Entry 8T9D (electron microscopy, 4.66 A resolution (low resolution: residue-level contacts below are approximate; hydrogen-bond / salt-bridge calls are withheld)); this record covers chains I and L of the 26 polymer chains in the assembly.

# Chain I
Molecule: Mediator of RNA polymerase II transcription subunit 14
Source organism: Homo sapiens
Reference sequence: O60244 (MED14_HUMAN); residues 1-1454 here = UniProt positions 1-1454
Amino-acid sequence (1454 residues; numbered 1 to 1454; the number before each row is that of its first residue):
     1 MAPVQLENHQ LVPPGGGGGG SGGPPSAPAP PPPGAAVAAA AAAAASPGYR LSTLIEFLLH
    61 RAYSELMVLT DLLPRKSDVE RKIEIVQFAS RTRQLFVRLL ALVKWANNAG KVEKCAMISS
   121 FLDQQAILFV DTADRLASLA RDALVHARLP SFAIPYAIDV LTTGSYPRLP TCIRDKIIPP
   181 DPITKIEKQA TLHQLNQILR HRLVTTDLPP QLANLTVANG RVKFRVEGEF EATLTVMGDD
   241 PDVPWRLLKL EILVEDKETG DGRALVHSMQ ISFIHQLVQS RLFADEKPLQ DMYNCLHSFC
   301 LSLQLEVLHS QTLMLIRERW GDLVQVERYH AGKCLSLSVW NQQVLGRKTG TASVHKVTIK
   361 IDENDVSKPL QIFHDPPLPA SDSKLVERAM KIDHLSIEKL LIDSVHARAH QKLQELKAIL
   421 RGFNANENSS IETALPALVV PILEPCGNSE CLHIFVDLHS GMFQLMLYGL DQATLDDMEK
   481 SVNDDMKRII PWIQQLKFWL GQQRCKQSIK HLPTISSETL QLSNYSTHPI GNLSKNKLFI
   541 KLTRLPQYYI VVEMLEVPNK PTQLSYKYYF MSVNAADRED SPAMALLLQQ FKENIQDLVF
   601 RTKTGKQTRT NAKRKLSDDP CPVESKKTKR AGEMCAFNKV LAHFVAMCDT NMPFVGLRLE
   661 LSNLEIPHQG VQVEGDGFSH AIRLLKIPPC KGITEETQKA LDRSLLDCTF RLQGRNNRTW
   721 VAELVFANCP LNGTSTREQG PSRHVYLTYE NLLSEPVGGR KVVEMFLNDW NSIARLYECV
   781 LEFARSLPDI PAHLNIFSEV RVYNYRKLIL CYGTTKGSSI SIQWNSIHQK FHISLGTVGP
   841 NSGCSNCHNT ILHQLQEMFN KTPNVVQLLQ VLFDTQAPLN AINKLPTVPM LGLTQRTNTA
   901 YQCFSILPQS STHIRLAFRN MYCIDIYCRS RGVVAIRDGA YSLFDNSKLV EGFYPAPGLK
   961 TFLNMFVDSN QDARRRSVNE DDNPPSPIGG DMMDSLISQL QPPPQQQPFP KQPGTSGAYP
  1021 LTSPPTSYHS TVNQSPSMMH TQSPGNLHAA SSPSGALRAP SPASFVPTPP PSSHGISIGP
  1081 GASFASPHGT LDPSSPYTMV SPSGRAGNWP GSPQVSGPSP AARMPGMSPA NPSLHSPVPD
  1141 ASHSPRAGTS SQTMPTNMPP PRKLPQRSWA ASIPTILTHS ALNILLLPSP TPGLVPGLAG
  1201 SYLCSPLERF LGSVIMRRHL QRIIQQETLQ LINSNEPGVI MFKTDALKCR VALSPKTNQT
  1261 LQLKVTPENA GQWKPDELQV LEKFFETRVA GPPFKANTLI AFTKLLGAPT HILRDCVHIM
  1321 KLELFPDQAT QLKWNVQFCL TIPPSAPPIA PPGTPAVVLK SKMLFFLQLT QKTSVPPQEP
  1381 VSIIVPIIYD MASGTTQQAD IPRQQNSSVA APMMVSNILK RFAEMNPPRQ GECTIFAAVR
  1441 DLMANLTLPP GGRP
Not modelled in the structure: 1-49, 237-241, 259-264, 349-351, 426-429, 446-449, 575-580, 606-634, 755-760, 794-795, 970-1166, 1177-1179, 1269-1275, 1328-1330, 1374-1380, 1393-1395, 1400-1405, 1426-1428, 1446-1454
UniProt features mapped onto this chain:
  - motif: L69 to L73 (LXXLL motif 1), L1182 to L1186 (LXXLL motif 2)
  - modified residue (Phosphoserine): S617, S986, S1112, S1119, S1128, S1136, S1144
  - natural variant: F1325 (F1325L: In a breast cancer sample)

# Chain L
Molecule: Mediator of RNA polymerase II transcription subunit 17
Source organism: Homo sapiens
Reference sequence: Q9NVC6 (MED17_HUMAN); residues 1-651 here = UniProt positions 1-651
Amino-acid sequence (651 residues; row label = number of the first residue in the row):
     1 MSGVRAVRIS IESACEKQVH EVGLDGTETY LPPLSMSQNL ARLAQRIDFS QGSGSEEEEA
    61 AGTEGDAQEW PGAGSSADQD DEEGVVKFQP SLWPWDSVRN NLRSALTEMC VLYDVLSIVR
   121 DKKFMTLDPV SQDALPPKQN PQTLQLISKK KSLAGAAQIL LKGAERLTKS VTENQENKLQ
   181 RDFNSELLRL RQHWKLRKVG DKILGDLSYR SAGSLFPHHG TFEVIKNTDL DLDKKIPEDY
   241 CPLDVQIPSD LEGSAYIKVS IQKQAPDIGD LGTVNLFKRP LPKSKPGSPH WQTKLEAAQN
   301 VLLCKEIFAQ LSREAVQIKS QVPHIVVKNQ IISQPFPSLQ LSISLCHSSN DKKSQKFATE
   361 KQCPEDHLYV LEHNLHLLIR EFHKQTLSSI MMPHPASAPF GHKRMRLSGP QAFDKNEINS
   421 LQSSEGLLEK IIKQAKHIFL RSRAAATIDS LASRIEDPQI QAHWSNINDV YESSVKVLIT
   481 SQGYEQICKS IQLQLNIGVE QIRVVHRDGR VITLSYQEQE LQDFLLSQMS QHQVHAVQQL
   541 AKVMGWQVLS FSNHVGLGPI ESIGNASAIT VASPSGDYAI SVRNGPESGS KIMVQFPRNQ
   601 CKDLPKSDVL QDNKWSHLRG PFKEVQWNKM EGRNFVYKME LLMSALSPCL L
Not modelled in the structure: 52-92, 121-139, 239-250, 277-287, 350-362, 387-390, 542-545, 648-651
UniProt features mapped onto this chain:
  - natural variant: L371 (L371P: In MCPHSBA)

# Chain I / chain L interface
Contacting residue pairs - 38 pairs, chain I then chain L:
  P167(I) - V19(L)
  P167(I) - H20(L)
  L169(I) - V19(L)
  C172(I) - V22(L)
  T184(I) - L43(L)
  K185(I) - Q51(L)
  Q189(I) - Q51(L)
  R319(I) - V316(L)
  L323(I) - V316(L)
  K399(I) - D267(L)
  K399(I) - I268(L)
  I402(I) - V327(L)
  H453(I) - P337(L)
  F455(I) - P323(L)
  L458(I) - H324(L)
  L458(I) - I325(L)
  Q464(I) - K319(L)
  Y468(I) - V499(L)
  Y468(I) - E500(L)
  Y468(I) - Q501(L)
  Y468(I) - Y516(L)
  K510(I) - I512(L)
  H511(I) - A566(L)
  K639(I) - E561(L)
  A642(I) - A566(L)
  H643(I) - G558(L)
  H643(I) - E561(L)
  H643(I) - S562(L)
  A646(I) - V555(L)
  R711(I) - F551(L)
  L712(I) - S550(L)
  L712(I) - F551(L)
  Q713(I) - S550(L)
  G714(I) - S550(L)
  H744(I) - G576(L)
  Y746(I) - Q547(L)
  Y746(I) - V548(L)
  Y746(I) - L549(L)
Other interface residues (no listed pair), chain I (42 interface residues in all): T162, R168, I186, W320, A389, H459, Q507, T650, E674, D676, F678, L706, V721, E723, R743
Other interface residues (no listed pair), chain L (49 interface residues in all): I11, Q18, G269, A315, V511, T513, L514, W546, S552, N553, G556, L557, P559, P574, D577, W615, R619, G620, F622

# In short
Chain I and chain L form an interface of 42 and 49 residues respectively.
Here chain I is Mediator of RNA polymerase II transcription subunit 14 and chain L is Mediator of RNA
polymerase II transcription subunit 17, both from Homo sapiens. Entry 8T9D (CryoEM structure of TR-TRAP) was
determined by electron microscopy, deposited together with 8T1L and 8T1I.
